Entry 8S0A (electron microscopy, 3.20 A resolution); this record covers chains Y and 4 of the 8 polymer chains in the assembly.

Chain Y:
Molecule: 22-nt DNA strand
Sequence (22 nucleotides; each row starts with the number of its first residue; numbers below 1 keep their minus sign (DG-22 is residue -22)):
   -22 GCATGCATGC GCATGCATGC AT

Chain 4:
Molecule: DNA replication licensing factor MCM4
From: Homo sapiens
Notes: EC 3.6.4.12
Reference sequence: P33991 (MCM4_HUMAN); numbering as in UniProt (aligned over 1-863)
Chain sequence (863 residues; numbered 1 to 863; the number before each row is that of its first residue):
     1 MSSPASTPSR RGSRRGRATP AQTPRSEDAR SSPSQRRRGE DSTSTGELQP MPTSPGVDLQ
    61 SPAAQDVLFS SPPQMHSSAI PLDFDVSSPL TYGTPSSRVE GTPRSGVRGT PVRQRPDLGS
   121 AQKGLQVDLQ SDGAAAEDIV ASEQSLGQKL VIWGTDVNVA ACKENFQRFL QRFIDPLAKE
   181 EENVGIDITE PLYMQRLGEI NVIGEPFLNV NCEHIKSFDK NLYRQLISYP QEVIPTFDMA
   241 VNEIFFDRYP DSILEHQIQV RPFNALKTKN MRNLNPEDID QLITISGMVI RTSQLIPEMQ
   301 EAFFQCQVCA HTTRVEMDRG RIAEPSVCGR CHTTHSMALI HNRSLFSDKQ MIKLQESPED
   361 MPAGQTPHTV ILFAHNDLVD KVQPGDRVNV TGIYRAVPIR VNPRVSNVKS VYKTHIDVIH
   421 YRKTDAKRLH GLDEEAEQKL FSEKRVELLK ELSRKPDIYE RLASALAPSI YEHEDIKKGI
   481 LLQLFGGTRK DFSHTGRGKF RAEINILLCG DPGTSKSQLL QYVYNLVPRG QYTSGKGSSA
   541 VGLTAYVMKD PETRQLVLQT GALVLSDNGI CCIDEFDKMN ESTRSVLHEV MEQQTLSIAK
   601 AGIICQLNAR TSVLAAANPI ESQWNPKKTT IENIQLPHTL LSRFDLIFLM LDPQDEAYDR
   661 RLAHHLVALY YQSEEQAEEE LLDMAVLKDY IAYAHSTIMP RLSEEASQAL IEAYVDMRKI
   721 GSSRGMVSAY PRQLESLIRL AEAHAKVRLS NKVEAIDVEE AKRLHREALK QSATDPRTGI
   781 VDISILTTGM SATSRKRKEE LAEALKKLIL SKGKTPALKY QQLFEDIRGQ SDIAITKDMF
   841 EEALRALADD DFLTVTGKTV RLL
Unresolved in the structure: 1-150, 672-681, 784-863
Construct notes: variant Met650 (Leu in P33991)
UniProt features mapped onto this chain:
  - motif: Ser642 to Asp645 (Arginine finger)
  - binding site (ATP): Tyr471, Arg497, Lys516, Ser517, Asn618, Arg643, Arg732, Glu735
  - modified residue: Ser2 (N-acetylserine), Ser6 (Phosphoserine), Thr7 (Phosphothreonine), Thr19 (Phosphothreonine), Ser26 (Phosphoserine), Ser31 (Phosphoserine), Ser32 (Phosphoserine), Ser34 (Phosphoserine), Thr102 (Phosphothreonine), Ser105 (Phosphoserine), Thr110 (Phosphothreonine), Ser120 (Phosphoserine), Ser131 (Phosphoserine), Ser142 (Phosphoserine), Ser145 (Phosphoserine), Lys220 (N6-acetyllysine), Lys450 (N6-acetyllysine), Lys858 (N6-acetyllysine)
  - cross-link (Glycyl lysine isopeptide (Lys-Gly)): Lys439 (interchain with G-Cter in SUMO2), Lys798 (interchain with G-Cter in SUMO2)
  - natural variant: Met650 (L650M: this construct carries the variant)
  - mutagenesis: Gly364 (G364R: Reduced MCM complex DNA helicase activity. No effect on MCM complex formation. No effect on MCM complex ssDNA binding and ATPase activity)
Bound ions: Zn2+: Cys306, Cys309, Cys328, Cys331
Ligand contacts: ADP (adenosine-5'-diphosphate): Arg497, Glu592, Arg643, Arg732, Glu735

Interface between chain Y and chain 4:
Pairs across the interface - 4 pairs, chain Y then chain 4:
  DA-20(Y) - Glu581(4)  phosphate contact
  DC-11(Y) - Lys549(4)  salt bridge to the phosphate
  DA-10(Y) - Lys549(4)  phosphate contact
  DA-10(Y) - Arg554(4)  phosphate contact
Interface residues without a listed pair, chain Y (4 interface residues in all): DC-21
Interface residues without a listed pair, chain 4 (5 interface residues in all): Asp550, Thr553

Summary:
4 residues of chain Y and 5 residues of chain 4 are in contact, with 1 salt bridge. Its one salt-bridged
contact is DC-11(Y)-Lys549(4). Chain 4 binds ADP. UniProt lists 8 ATP-binding residues and one mutagenesis
site on chain 4.
Chain Y is a 22-nt DNA strand and chain 4 is DNA replication licensing factor MCM4 (Homo sapiens); the
structure, H. sapiens MCM2-7 hexamer bound to double stranded DNA, was determined by electron microscopy
together with 8S09, 8S0B, 8S0C, 8S0D, 8S0E and 8S0F from the same study.
